1UM9 - chains B and D of the 4 polymer chains in the assembly; structure by X-ray diffraction, 2.20 A resolution.

[Chain B (and D)]
Molecule: 2-oxo acid dehydrogenase beta subunit
Organism: Thermus thermophilus
Notes: EC 1.2.4.4; chain D of this document is another copy of the same molecule, construct and numbering; everything in this record applies to it too
Reference sequence: P84130 (P84130_THETH); residues 1-324 here = UniProt positions 1-324
Sequence (324 residues; row label = number of the first residue in the row):
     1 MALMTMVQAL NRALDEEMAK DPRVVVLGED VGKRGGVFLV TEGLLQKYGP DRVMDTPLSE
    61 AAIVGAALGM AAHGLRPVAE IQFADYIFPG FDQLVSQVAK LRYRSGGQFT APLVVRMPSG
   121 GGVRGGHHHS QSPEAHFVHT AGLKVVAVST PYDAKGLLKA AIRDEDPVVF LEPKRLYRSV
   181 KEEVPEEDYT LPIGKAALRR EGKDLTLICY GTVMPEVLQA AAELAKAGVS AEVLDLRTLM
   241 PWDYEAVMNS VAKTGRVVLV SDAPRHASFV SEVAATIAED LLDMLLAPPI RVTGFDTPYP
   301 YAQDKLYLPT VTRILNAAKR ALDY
Not modelled in the structure: 1

[Interface between chain B and chain D]
Residue-residue contacts (93; chain B residue first):
  Phe-88(B) / Phe-91(D)  hydrophobic
  Phe-88(B) / Asp-92(D)
  Phe-88(B) / Val-95(D)  hydrophobic
  Pro-89(B) / Asp-92(D)
  Phe-91(B) / Phe-88(D)  hydrophobic
  Phe-91(B) / Phe-91(D)  hydrophobic
  Phe-91(B) / His-136(D)
  Asp-92(B) / Phe-88(D)
  Asp-92(B) / Pro-89(D)
  Val-95(B) / Phe-88(D)  hydrophobic
  Ser-96(B) / His-128(D)  hydrogen bond
  Lys-100(B) / His-127(D)
  Lys-100(B) / Gln-131(D)
  Lys-100(B) / Pro-298(D)
  Tyr-103(B) / His-127(D)
  Tyr-103(B) / Thr-297(D)
  Tyr-103(B) / Pro-298(D)  hydrophobic
  Tyr-103(B) / Pro-300(D)
  Arg-104(B) / His-127(D)
  His-127(B) / Tyr-103(D)
  His-127(B) / Arg-104(D)
  His-128(B) / Ser-96(D)  hydrogen bond
  Ala-135(B) / His-139(D)
  His-136(B) / Phe-91(D)
  His-136(B) / His-136(D)  hydrogen bond
  His-136(B) / His-139(D)
  Val-138(B) / His-266(D)
  His-139(B) / Ala-135(D)
  His-139(B) / His-136(D)
  His-139(B) / Pro-264(D)
  His-139(B) / His-266(D)  hydrogen bond (side chain-backbone)
  His-139(B) / Ala-267(D)
  Ala-141(B) / Asp-296(D)
  Ala-141(B) / Thr-297(D)
  Ala-141(B) / Pro-298(D)
  Met-240(B) / His-266(D)
  Trp-242(B) / His-266(D)  hydrogen bond
  Pro-264(B) / His-139(D)
  Arg-265(B) / Glu-272(D)
  Arg-265(B) / Glu-279(D)  salt bridge
  His-266(B) / Val-138(D)
  His-266(B) / His-139(D)  hydrogen bond (backbone-side chain)
  His-266(B) / Met-240(D)
  His-266(B) / Trp-242(D)  hydrogen bond
  His-266(B) / Glu-272(D)
  Ala-267(B) / His-139(D)
  Ala-267(B) / Ala-267(D)
  Ala-267(B) / Glu-272(D)  hydrogen bond (backbone-side chain)
  Ser-268(B) / His-139(D)
  Ser-271(B) / Ser-271(D)
  Ser-271(B) / Glu-272(D)  hydrogen bond
  Ser-271(B) / Ala-275(D)
  Glu-272(B) / Arg-265(D)
  Glu-272(B) / His-266(D)
  Glu-272(B) / Ala-267(D)  hydrogen bond (side chain-backbone)
  Glu-272(B) / Ser-271(D)  hydrogen bond
  Glu-272(B) / Arg-291(D)  salt bridge
  Ala-275(B) / Ser-271(D)
  Ala-275(B) / Ala-274(D)  hydrophobic
  Ala-275(B) / Ala-275(D)
  Ala-275(B) / Arg-291(D)
  Thr-276(B) / Arg-291(D)  hydrogen bond
  Ala-278(B) / Ala-278(D)  hydrophobic
  Ala-278(B) / Pro-288(D)
  Ala-278(B) / Pro-289(D)
  Glu-279(B) / Arg-265(D)  salt bridge
  Glu-279(B) / Pro-288(D)
  Glu-279(B) / Pro-289(D)
  Glu-279(B) / Ile-290(D)
  Glu-279(B) / Arg-291(D)  salt bridge
  Leu-282(B) / Leu-282(D)  hydrophobic
  Leu-282(B) / Ala-287(D)
  Leu-282(B) / Pro-288(D)
  Asp-283(B) / Tyr-324(D)
  Ala-287(B) / Leu-282(D)
  Pro-288(B) / Ala-278(D)
  Pro-288(B) / Glu-279(D)
  Pro-288(B) / Leu-282(D)
  Pro-289(B) / Ala-278(D)
  Pro-289(B) / Glu-279(D)
  Ile-290(B) / Glu-279(D)
  Arg-291(B) / Glu-272(D)  salt bridge
  Arg-291(B) / Ala-275(D)
  Arg-291(B) / Thr-276(D)  hydrogen bond
  Arg-291(B) / Glu-279(D)  salt bridge
  Asp-296(B) / Ala-141(D)
  Thr-297(B) / Tyr-103(D)
  Thr-297(B) / Ala-141(D)
  Pro-298(B) / Lys-100(D)
  Pro-298(B) / Tyr-103(D)
  Pro-298(B) / Ala-141(D)
  Pro-300(B) / Tyr-103(D)
  Tyr-324(B) / Asp-283(D)
Other interface residues (no listed pair), chain B (46 interface residues in all): Gln-131, Ser-132, Thr-140, Ala-274, Leu-285
Other interface residues (no listed pair), chain D (45 interface residues in all): Ser-132, Thr-140, Ser-268

[Overview]
46 residues of chain B face 45 of chain D across their interface, with 13 hydrogen bonds and 6 salt bridges.
Among the polar pairs are Arg-265(B)/Glu-279(D), Glu-272(B)/Arg-291(D) and Glu-279(B)/Arg-291(D).
Both chains are 2-oxo acid dehydrogenase beta subunit (Thermus thermophilus). Entry 1UM9 (branched-chain 2-oxo
acid dehydrogenase (E1) from Thermus thermophilus HB8 in apo-form) was determined by X-ray diffraction
together with 1UMB, 1UMC and 1UMD from the same study.
